PDB entry 4TT3 | X-ray diffraction, 3.21 A resolution | chains A and G of the 10 polymer chains in the assembly

[Chain A]
Protein: ATP synthase subunit alpha, mitochondrial
From: Bos taurus
UniProtKB: P19483 (ATPA_BOVIN); residues 1-510 here correspond to UniProt positions 44-553 (UniProt number = residue number + 43)
Sequence (510 residues; numbered 1 to 510; the number before each row is that of its first residue):
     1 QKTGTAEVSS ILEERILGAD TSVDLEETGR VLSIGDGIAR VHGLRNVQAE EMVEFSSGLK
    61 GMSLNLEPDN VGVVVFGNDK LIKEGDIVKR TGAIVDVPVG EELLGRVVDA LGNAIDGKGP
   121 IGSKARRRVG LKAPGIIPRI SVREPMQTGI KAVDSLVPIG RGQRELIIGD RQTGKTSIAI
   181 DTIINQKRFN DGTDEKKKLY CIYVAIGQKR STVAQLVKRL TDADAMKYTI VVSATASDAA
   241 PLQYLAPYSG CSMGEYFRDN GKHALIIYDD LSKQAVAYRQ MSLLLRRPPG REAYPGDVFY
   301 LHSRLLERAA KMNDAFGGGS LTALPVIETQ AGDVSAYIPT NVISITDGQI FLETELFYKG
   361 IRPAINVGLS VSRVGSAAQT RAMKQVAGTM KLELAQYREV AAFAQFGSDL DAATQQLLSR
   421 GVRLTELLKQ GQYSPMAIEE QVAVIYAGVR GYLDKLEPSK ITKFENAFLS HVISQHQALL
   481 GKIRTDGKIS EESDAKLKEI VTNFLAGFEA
Unresolved in the structure: 1-23
Metal / ion sites: Mg2+: Thr176 (together with ATP)
Residues lining bound ligands: ATP (adenosine-5'-triphosphate): Asp170, Arg171, Gln172, Thr173, Gly174, Lys175, Thr176, Ser177, Glu328, Phe357, Arg362, Pro363, Gln430, Gln432
Swiss-Prot annotation at these positions:
  - binding site (ATP): Gln172, Gly174, Lys175, Thr176, Ser177, Gln430, Gln432
  - binding site (Mg(2+)): Thr176, Asp269
  - site: Ser370 (Required for activity)
  - modified residue: Gln1 (Pyrrolidone carboxylic acid), Ser10 (Phosphoserine), Ser22 (Phosphoserine), Ser33 (Phosphoserine), Ser63 (Phosphoserine), Lys80 (N6-acetyllysine), Lys83 (N6-acetyllysine), Lys89 (N6-acetyllysine), Thr91 (Phosphothreonine), Lys118 (N6-acetyllysine), Ser123 (Phosphoserine), Lys124 (N6-acetyllysine), Ser141 (Phosphoserine), Arg161 (Omega-N-methylarginine), Lys187 (N6-acetyllysine), Lys196 (N6-acetyllysine), Lys197 (N6-acetyllysine), Lys218 (N6-acetyllysine), Lys262 (N6-acetyllysine), Lys384 (N6-acetyllysine) and 6 more in UniProt
  - glycosylation: Ser33 (O-linked (GlcNAc) serine)

[Chain G]
Protein: ATP synthase subunit gamma, mitochondrial
From: Bos taurus
UniProtKB: P05631 (ATPG_BOVIN); residues 1-273 here correspond to UniProt positions 26-298 (UniProt number = residue number + 25)
Sequence (273 residues; each row starts with the number of its first residue):
     1 ATLKDITRRL KSIKNIQKIT KSMKMVAAAK YARAERELKP ARVYGVGSLA LYEKADIKTP
    61 EDKKKHLIIG VSSDRGLCGA IHSSVAKQMK SEAANLAAAG KEVKIIGVGD KIRSILHRTH
   121 SDQFLVTFKE VGRRPPTFGD ASVIALELLN SGYEFDEGSI IFNRFRSVIS YKTEEKPIFS
   181 LDTISSAESM SIYDDIDADV LRNYQEYSLA NIIYYSLKES TTSEQSARMT AMDNASKNAS
   241 EMIDKLTLTF NRTRQAVITK ELIEIISGAA ALD
Unresolved in the structure: 42-72, 92-107, 126, 154-163, 174-204, 273
Swiss-Prot annotation at these positions:
  - modified residue: Lys14 (N6-acetyllysine), Lys24 (N6-succinyllysine), Lys30 (N6-acetyllysine), Lys90 (N6-acetyllysine), Ser121 (Phosphoserine), Lys129 (N6-acetyllysine), Lys172 (N6-acetyllysine), Lys245 (N6-succinyllysine)

[Chain A / chain G interface]
Residue-residue contacts - 15 pairs, chain A then chain G:
  Pro289(A) - Ile265(G)  hydrophobic
  Gly290(A) - Leu262(G)
  Arg291(A) - Ile258(G)
  Ala293(A) - Ile265(G)
  Ala331(A) - Lys11(G)
  Ala402(A) - Ser22(G)
  Phe403(A) - Lys21(G)
  Phe403(A) - Ser22(G)
  Phe403(A) - Met25(G)  hydrophobic
  Phe406(A) - Val26(G)
  Phe406(A) - Arg133(G)
  Ser408(A) - Arg133(G)
  Asp409(A) - Lys30(G)
  Asp409(A) - Arg33(G)  salt bridge
  Asp409(A) - Arg134(G)  salt bridge
Other interface residues (no listed pair), chain A (13 interface residues in all): Arg286, Glu292, Gly407
Other interface residues (no listed pair), chain G (15 interface residues in all): Ala29, Ile266, Leu272

[Overview]
Chain A and chain G form an interface of 13 and 15 residues respectively, with 2 salt bridges. Polar contacts
include Asp409(A)-Arg33(G) and Asp409(A)-Arg134(G). Bound to chain A: ATP. UniProt lists 7 ATP-binding
residues and Mg2+-binding residues Thr176(A) and Asp269(A) on chain A.
Here chain A is ATP synthase subunit alpha, mitochondrial and chain G is ATP synthase subunit gamma,
mitochondrial, both from Bos taurus. Entry 4TT3 (The Pathway of Binding of the Intrinsically Disordered
Mitochondrial Inhibitor Protein to F1-ATPase) was determined by X-ray diffraction together with 4TSF from the
same study.
